7DDM - chains A and E; structure by X-ray diffraction, 1.20 A resolution.

== Chain A ==
Name: Beta-lactamase
Source organism: Burkholderia multivorans CGD2
Notes: EC 3.5.2.6
Reference sequence: B9BS30 (B9BS30_9BURK); the author numbering skips numbers that UniProt does not, so the offset changes along the chain: -12 to 238 = UniProt 1-251; 240-252 = UniProt 252-264; 254-291 = UniProt 265-302
Sequence (302 residues; each row starts with the number of its first residue; note: 2 numbers in that range are skipped by the numbering (no residue carries them; nothing is unmodelled there); numbers below 1 keep their minus sign (Met-12 is residue -12)):
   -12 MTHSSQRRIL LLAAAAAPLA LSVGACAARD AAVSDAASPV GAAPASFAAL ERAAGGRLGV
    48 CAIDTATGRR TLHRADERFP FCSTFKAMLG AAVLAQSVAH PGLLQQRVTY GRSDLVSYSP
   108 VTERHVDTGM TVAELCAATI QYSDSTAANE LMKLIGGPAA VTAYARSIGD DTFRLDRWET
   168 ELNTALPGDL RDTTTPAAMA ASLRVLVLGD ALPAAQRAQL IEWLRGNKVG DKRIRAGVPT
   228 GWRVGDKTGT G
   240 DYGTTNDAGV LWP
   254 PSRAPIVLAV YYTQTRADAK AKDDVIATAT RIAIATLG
Disordered / not traced: -12 to 30
Construct notes: conflict Ser132 (Asn145 in B9BS30), Thr227 (Ala240 in B9BS30), Ala247 (Val259 in B9BS30), Leu250 (Met262 in B9BS30)

== Chain E ==
Name: Ala-ala-arg-asp-ala-ala-val-ser-asp-ala-ala-ala
Sequence (12 residues; numbered 5 to 16; the number before each row is that of its first residue):
     5 AARDAAVSDA AA

== How chain A and chain E interact ==
Pairs across the interface (10; chain A residue first):
  Arg65(A) - Ser12(E)  hydrogen bond
  Arg153(A) - Ser12(E)  hydrogen bond (side chain-backbone)
  Arg153(A) - Asp13(E)  salt bridge
  Asp158(A) - Ala9(E)
  Asp158(A) - Ser12(E)  hydrogen bond (backbone-side chain)
  Thr159(A) - Ser12(E)  hydrogen bond (backbone-side chain)
  Arg161(A) - Val11(E)  hydrogen bond (side chain-backbone)
  Arg161(A) - Ser12(E)  hydrogen bond (side chain-backbone)
  Arg161(A) - Ala14(E)  hydrogen bond (side chain-backbone)
  Leu177(A) - Val11(E)  hydrophobic
Interface residues without a listed pair, chain A (7 interface residues in all): Arg178
Interface residues without a listed pair, chain E (8 interface residues in all): Asp8, Ala15, Ala16

== Overview ==
The interface between chain A and chain E involves 7 residues on one side and 8 on the other, with 7 hydrogen
bonds and 1 salt bridge. Among the polar pairs are Arg153(A)-Asp13(E), Arg65(A)-Ser12(E) and
Arg153(A)-Ser12(E).
Chain A is Beta-lactamase (Burkholderia multivorans CGD2) and chain E is
Ala-ala-arg-asp-ala-ala-val-ser-asp-ala-ala-ala; the structure, Crystal Structure of PenA39 beta-Lactamase,
was determined by X-ray diffraction.
